9ITR - chains Z and V of the 16 polymer chains in the assembly; structure by electron microscopy, 4.60 A resolution (low resolution: residue-level contacts below are approximate; hydrogen-bond / salt-bridge calls are withheld).

Chain Z:
Name: ATP synthase subunit a
Organism: Chloroflexus aurantiacus J-10-fl
UniProt: A9WGT0 (A9WGT0_CHLAA); numbering as in UniProt (aligned over 1-312)
Sequence (312 residues; numbered 1 to 312; the number before each row is that of its first residue):
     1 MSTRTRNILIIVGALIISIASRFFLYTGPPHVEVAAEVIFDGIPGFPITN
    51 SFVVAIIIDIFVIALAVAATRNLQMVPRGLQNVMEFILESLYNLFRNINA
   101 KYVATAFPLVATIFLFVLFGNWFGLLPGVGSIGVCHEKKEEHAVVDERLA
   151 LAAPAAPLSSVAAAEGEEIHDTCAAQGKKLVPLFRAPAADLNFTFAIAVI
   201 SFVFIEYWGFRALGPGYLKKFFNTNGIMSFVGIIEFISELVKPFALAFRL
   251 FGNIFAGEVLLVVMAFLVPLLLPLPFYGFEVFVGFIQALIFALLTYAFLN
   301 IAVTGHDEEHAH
Unresolved in the structure: 1-17, 137-171, 305-312

Chain V:
Name: ATP synthase subunit b
Organism: Chloroflexus aurantiacus J-10-fl
UniProt: A9WGS8 (ATPF_CHLAA); numbering as in UniProt (aligned over 1-164)
Sequence (164 residues; each row starts with the number of its first residue):
     1 MEALGINPTLFIAQLINFLLLIFILRALLYRPVMNLLNERTRRIEESVRD
    51 AEKVREQLANARRDYEAEIARARQEAAKIVAQAQERAKQQEAEIIAQARR
   101 EAERLKEEARAQAEQERIRMLSEAKSQIADLVTLTASRVLGAELQARGHD
   151 ALIAESLAALDRRN
Unresolved in the structure: 1-6, 159-164

Chain Z / chain V interface:
Pairs across the interface (31; chain Z residue first):
  Phe52(Z) with Gln14(V); Asn17(V)
  Asp59(Z) with Asn17(V); Leu21(V)
  Ala66(Z) with Leu28(V); Leu29(V)
  Thr70(Z) with Leu29(V); Val33(V)
  Met75(Z) with Leu36(V); Glu39(V); Arg40(V); Arg43(V)
  Pro77(Z) with Arg40(V)
  Met84(Z) with Leu29(V); Val33(V)
  Glu85(Z) with Leu37(V); Arg40(V)
  Leu88(Z) with Leu29(V); Val33(V)
  Phe107(Z) with Tyr30(V)
  Pro108(Z) with Tyr30(V)
  Leu109(Z) with Ile22(V)
  Ala111(Z) with Tyr30(V)
  Thr112(Z) with Ile22(V); Tyr30(V)
  Leu115(Z) with Tyr30(V)
  Asn192(Z) with Asn7(V); Phe11(V)
  Ala196(Z) with Phe11(V); Leu15(V)
  Ile200(Z) with Leu15(V)
Other interface residues (no listed pair), chain Z (23 interface residues in all): Val67, Leu73, Gln74, Gln81, Ile197
Other interface residues (no listed pair), chain V (19 interface residues in all): Leu10, Ala13, Phe18

Summary:
The interface between chain Z and chain V involves 23 residues on one side and 19 on the other.
Here chain Z is ATP synthase subunit a and chain V is ATP synthase subunit b, both from Chloroflexus
aurantiacus J-10-fl. Entry 9ITR (Chloroflexus aurantiacus ATP synthase, state 3, focused refinement of FO and
peripheral stalk) was determined by electron microscopy together with 9ITJ, 9ITK, 9ITL, 9ITM, 9ITN, 9ITO and
11 further entries from the same study.
